3VG9 - chains B and C of the 3 polymer chains in the assembly; structure by X-ray diffraction, 2.70 A resolution.

Chain B:
Molecule: antibody fab fragment light chain
Source organism: Mus musculus
Notes: antibody fragment or engineered binder
Amino-acid sequence (214 residues; numbered 1 to 214; the number before each row is that of its first residue):
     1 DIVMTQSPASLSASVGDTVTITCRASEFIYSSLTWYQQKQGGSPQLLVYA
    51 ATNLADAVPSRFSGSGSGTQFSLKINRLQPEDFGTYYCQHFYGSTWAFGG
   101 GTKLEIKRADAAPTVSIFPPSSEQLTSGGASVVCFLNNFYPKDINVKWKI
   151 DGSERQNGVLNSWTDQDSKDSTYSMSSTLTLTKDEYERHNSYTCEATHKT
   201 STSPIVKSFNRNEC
Unresolved in the structure: 213-214
Disulfide bonds: C23-C88, C134-C194

Chain C:
Molecule: antibody fab fragment heavy chain
Source organism: Mus musculus
Notes: antibody fragment or engineered binder
Amino-acid sequence (226 residues; row label = number of the first residue in the row):
     1 EVQLQQSGAELVKPGSSVKISCKTSGDSFTAYNMNWVKQSHGKSLEWIGN
    51 INPYYGSTRYNQKFKGKATLTVDKSSSTAYIQLNSLTSEDSAVYYCAREG
   101 NYYDGGSVRYFDYWGQGTTLTVSSAKTTAPSVYPLAPVCGDTSGSSVTLG
   151 CLVKGYFPEPVTLTWNSGSLSSGVHTFPAVLQSDLYTLSSSVTVTSSTWP
   201 SQSITCNVAHPASSTKVDKKIEPRGP
Unresolved in the structure: 141-142
Disulfide bonds: C22-C96, C151-C206

Chain B / chain C interface:
Contacting residue pairs - 84 pairs, chain B then chain C:
  A9(B) with K43(C)
  T34(B) with R109(C)
  Y36(B) with F111(C), hydrogen bond (side chain-backbone); W114(C), hydrophobic
  Q38(B) with Q39(C), hydrogen bond; Y95(C), hydrogen bond
  G42(B) with Y95(C), hydrogen bond (backbone-side chain)
  S43(B) with Y95(C); G115(C), hydrogen bond (side chain-backbone); Q116(C), hydrogen bond (side chain-backbone)
  P44(B) with Y95(C); W114(C)
  L46(B) with F111(C)
  Y49(B) with Y102(C); Y110(C), hydrophobic
  N53(B) with Y102(C)
  Y87(B) with Q39(C), hydrogen bond; K43(C), hydrogen bond (side chain-backbone); L45(C), hydrophobic
  Q89(B) with F111(C)
  F91(B) with R109(C), hydrogen bond (backbone-side chain); Y110(C), hydrophobic; F111(C), hydrophobic
  G93(B) with R109(C), hydrogen bond (backbone-side chain)
  S94(B) with W47(C); R59(C), hydrogen bond (backbone-side chain)
  T95(B) with W47(C)
  W96(B) with N35(C); W47(C); R59(C); E99(C); R109(C); F111(C), hydrophobic
  F98(B) with V37(C), hydrophobic; L45(C), hydrophobic
  G100(B) with K43(C), hydrogen bond (backbone-side chain)
  G101(B) with K43(C)
  S116(B) with T148(C)
  I117(B) with V138(C)
  F118(B) with L135(C), hydrophobic; A136(C); T148(C); L149(C), hydrophobic; G150(C); R224(C)
  P119(B) with V138(C); R224(C), hydrogen bond (backbone-side chain)
  P120(B) with R224(C), hydrogen bond (backbone-side chain)
  S121(B) with Y133(C); P134(C); R224(C)
  E123(B) with P134(C); K219(C)
  Q124(B) with Y133(C)
  S127(B) with Y133(C)
  S131(B) with L152(C); K154(C), hydrogen bond
  V133(B) with L135(C), hydrophobic
  F135(B) with G150(C); F177(C), hydrophobic; S189(C); S190(C); S191(C)
  N137(B) with H175(C); F177(C); S191(C), hydrogen bond
  N138(B) with H175(C), hydrogen bond
  L160(B) with V180(C), hydrophobic; L181(C)
  N161(B) with V180(C)
  S162(B) with F177(C); P178(C), hydrogen bond (side chain-backbone)
  W163(B) with P178(C)
  T164(B) with T176(C); F177(C)
  D167(B) with H175(C), salt bridge
  S174(B) with H175(C); F177(C)
  M175(B) with F177(C)
  S176(B) with F177(C); S189(C)
  T180(B) with K154(C), hydrogen bond; Q182(C)
  F209(B) with V138(C), hydrophobic
Also at the interface, not in a pair above, chain B (48 interface residues in all): A50, T85, N212
Also at the interface, not in a pair above, chain C (46 interface residues in all): G42, E46, N61, V108, D112, G117, P137, C139

Summary:
Chain B and chain C form an interface of 48 and 46 residues respectively, with 19 hydrogen bonds and 1 salt
bridge. Polar contacts include D167(B)-H175(C), Y36(B)-F111(C) and Q38(B)-Q39(C).
Here chain B is antibody fab fragment light chain and chain C is antibody fab fragment heavy chain, both from
Mus musculus. Entry 3VG9 (Crystal structure of human adenosine A2A receptor with an allosteric inverse-agonist
antibody at 2.7 A resolution) was determined by X-ray diffraction together with 3VGA from the same study.
